PDB entry 2HI9 | X-ray diffraction, 2.30 A resolution | chains A and B of the 3 polymer chains in the assembly

[Chain A (and B)]
Name: Plasma serine protease inhibitor
Source organism: Homo sapiens
Notes: chain B of this document is another copy of the same molecule, construct and numbering; everything in this record applies to it too
UniProt: P05154 (IPSP_HUMAN); residues 25-387 here correspond to UniProt positions 44-406 (UniProt number = residue number + 19)
Chain sequence (363 residues; each row starts with the number of its first residue):
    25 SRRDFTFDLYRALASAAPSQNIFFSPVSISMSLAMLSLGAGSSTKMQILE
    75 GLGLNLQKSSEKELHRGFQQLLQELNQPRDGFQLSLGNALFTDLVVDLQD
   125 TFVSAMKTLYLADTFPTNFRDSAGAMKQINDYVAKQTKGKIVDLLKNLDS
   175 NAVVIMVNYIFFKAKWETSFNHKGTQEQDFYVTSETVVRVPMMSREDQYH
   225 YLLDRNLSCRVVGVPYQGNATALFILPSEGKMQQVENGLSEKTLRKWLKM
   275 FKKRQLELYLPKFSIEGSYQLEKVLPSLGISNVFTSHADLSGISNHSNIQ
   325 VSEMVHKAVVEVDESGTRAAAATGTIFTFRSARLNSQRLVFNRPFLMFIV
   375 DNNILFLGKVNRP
Unresolved in the structure: 353-359 (chain B: 25-26, 79-81, 354-357)
Swiss-Prot annotation at these positions:
  - site: Arg-354, Ser-355 (Reactive bond)
  - glycosylation (N-linked (GlcNAc...) asparagine): Asn-230, Asn-243, Asn-319

[Chain A / chain B interface]
Residue-residue contacts (14):
  Lys-151(A) with Asp-167(B), salt bridge
  Asp-155(A) with Val-166(B)
  Lys-159(A) with Gly-163(B), hydrogen bond (side chain-backbone); Lys-164(B), hydrogen bond (side chain-backbone)
  Lys-162(A) with Lys-162(B); Gly-163(B)
  Gly-163(A) with Ala-158(B); Lys-159(B); Lys-162(B); Gly-163(B)
  Lys-164(A) with Lys-159(B)
  Val-166(A) with Asp-155(B); Ala-158(B), hydrophobic
  Asp-167(A) with Lys-151(B), salt bridge
Also at the interface, not in a pair above, chain A (9 interface residues in all): Ala-158

[Summary]
Chain A and chain B each contribute 9 residues to their interface; the contacts include 2 hydrogen bonds and 2
salt bridges. Polar contacts include Lys-151(A)/Asp-167(B), Lys-159(A)/Gly-163(B) and Lys-159(A)/Lys-164(B).
Both chains are Plasma serine protease inhibitor (Homo sapiens). Entry 2HI9 (Crystal Structure of human native
protein C inhibitor) was determined by X-ray diffraction together with 2OL2 from the same study.
